PDB entry 5YB5 | X-ray diffraction, 1.90 A resolution | chain B

Chain B:
Name: Epoxide hydrolase
Source organism: Vigna radiata
UniProt: A0A0R5NGA4 (A0A0R5NGA4_VIGRA); residues 1-318 here = UniProt positions 1-318
Chain sequence (326 residues; numbered 1 to 326; the number before each row is that of its first residue):
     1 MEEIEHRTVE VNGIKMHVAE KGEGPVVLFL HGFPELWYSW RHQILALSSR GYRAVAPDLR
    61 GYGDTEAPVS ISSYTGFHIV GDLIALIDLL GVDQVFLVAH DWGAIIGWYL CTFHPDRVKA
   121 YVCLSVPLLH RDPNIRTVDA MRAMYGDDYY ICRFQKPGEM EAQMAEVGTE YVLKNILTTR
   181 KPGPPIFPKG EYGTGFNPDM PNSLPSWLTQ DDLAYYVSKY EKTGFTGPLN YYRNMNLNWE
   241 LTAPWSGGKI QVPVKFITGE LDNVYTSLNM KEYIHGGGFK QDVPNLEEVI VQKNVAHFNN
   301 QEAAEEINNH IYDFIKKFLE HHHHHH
Disordered / not traced: 319-326
Sequence notes: engineered mutation Glu3 (Gly in A0A0R5NGA4), Ile4 (Val in A0A0R5NGA4), Asn263 (Met in A0A0R5NGA4); expression tag (319-326)
Residues lining bound ligands: (S)-para-nitrostyrene oxide (SNO): Phe33, Asp101, Trp102, Tyr150, Ile176, Thr179, Phe196, Tyr232, Asn263, Val264, His297, Phe298

In short:
Bound to chain B: (S)-para-nitrostyrene oxide.
Chain B is Epoxide hydrolase (Vigna radiata); the structure, The complex crystal structure of VrEH2 mutant
M263N with SNO, was determined by X-ray diffraction (same publication as 5XM6 and 5Y6Y).
